Entry 1DZQ (X-ray diffraction, 2.85 A resolution); this record covers chains A and B of the 4 polymer chains in the assembly.

# Chain A (and B)
Name: Lectin II
Source organism: Ulex europaeus
Notes: chain B of this document is another copy of the same molecule, construct and numbering; everything in this record applies to it too
UniProt: Q9FVF8 (Q9FVF8_ULEEU); residues 1-242 here = UniProt positions 1-242
Amino-acid sequence (242 residues; numbered 1 to 242; the number before each row is that of its first residue):
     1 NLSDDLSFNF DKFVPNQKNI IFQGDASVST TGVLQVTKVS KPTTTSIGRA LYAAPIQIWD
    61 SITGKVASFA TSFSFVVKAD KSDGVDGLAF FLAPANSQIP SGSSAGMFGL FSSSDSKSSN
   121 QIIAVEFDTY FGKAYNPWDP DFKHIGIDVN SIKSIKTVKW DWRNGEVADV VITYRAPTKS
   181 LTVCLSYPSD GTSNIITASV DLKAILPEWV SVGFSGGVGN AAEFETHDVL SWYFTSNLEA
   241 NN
Unresolved in the structure: 1-2, 41-42, 240-242 (chain B: 1-2, 240-242)
Construct notes: conflict Asp25 (Ala in Q9FVF8), Ile62 (Thr in Q9FVF8), Gly106 (Ser in Q9FVF8), Ser112 (Asn in Q9FVF8), Gly191 (Glu in Q9FVF8), Val229 (Ile in Q9FVF8)
Glycans and other covalent adducts: N-acetylglucosamine (NAG) linked to Ser112
Ion coordination: Mn2+: Glu126, Asp128, Asp139, His144; Ca2+: Asp128, Tyr130, Asn136, Asp139
Ligand contacts: beta-D-galactopyranose (GAL): Val85, Asp86, Gly106, Tyr130, Tyr135, Asn136, Gly219, Asn220, Glu223

# How chain A and chain B interact
Pairs across the interface - 32 pairs, chain A then chain B:
  Asp4(A) - Asn9(B)
  Asp5(A) - Phe8(B)
  Asp5(A) - Asn9(B)  hydrogen bond (backbone-backbone)
  Leu6(A) - Ser7(B)
  Leu6(A) - Phe8(B)  hydrophobic
  Leu6(A) - Tyr52(B)
  Ser7(A) - Leu6(B)
  Ser7(A) - Ser7(B)  hydrogen bond (backbone-backbone)
  Phe8(A) - Asp5(B)
  Phe8(A) - Leu6(B)  hydrophobic
  Asn9(A) - Ser3(B)
  Asn9(A) - Asp4(B)
  Asn9(A) - Asp5(B)  hydrogen bond (backbone-backbone)
  Val14(A) - Trp209(B)  hydrophobic
  Gln17(A) - Trp209(B)
  Lys18(A) - Pro55(B)
  Lys18(A) - Trp209(B)
  Asn19(A) - Pro55(B)
  Asn19(A) - Trp209(B)
  Tyr52(A) - Leu6(B)
  Tyr52(A) - Tyr52(B)  hydrogen bond
  Tyr52(A) - Ala54(B)
  Ala53(A) - Ala54(B)  hydrophobic
  Ala54(A) - Tyr52(B)
  Ala54(A) - Ala53(B)  hydrophobic
  Ala54(A) - Ala54(B)  hydrophobic
  Pro55(A) - Lys18(B)
  Pro55(A) - Asn19(B)
  Trp209(A) - Val14(B)  hydrophobic
  Trp209(A) - Gln17(B)
  Trp209(A) - Lys18(B)
  Trp209(A) - Asn19(B)
Interface residues without a listed pair, chain A (21 interface residues in all): Ser3, Lys12, Asn16, Asp60, Ala95, Tyr233
Interface residues without a listed pair, chain B (20 interface residues in all): Lys12, Gln57, Asp60, Ala95

# Summary
Chain A and chain B form an interface of 21 and 20 residues respectively, with 4 hydrogen bonds. Polar pairs
include Tyr52(A)-Tyr52(B), Asp5(A)-Asn9(B) and Ser7(A)-Ser7(B). Ligands of chain A: beta-D-galactopyranose.
Covalently linked N-acetylglucosamine: at Ser112(A).
Chain A and chain B are both Lectin II (Ulex europaeus); the structure, Lectin uea-II complexed with
galactose, was determined by X-ray diffraction together with 1QOS, 1QNW, 1QOO and 1QOT from the same study.
